Entry 8R6P (electron microscopy, 3.16 A resolution); this record covers chains C and D of the 10 polymer chains in the assembly.

[Chain C]
Protein: DNA-directed RNA polymerase subunit beta
From: Mycolicibacterium smegmatis MC2 155
Notes: EC 2.7.7.6
Reference sequence: P60281 (RPOB_MYCS2); residues 1-1169 here = UniProt positions 1-1169
Chain sequence (1169 residues; each row starts with the number of its first residue):
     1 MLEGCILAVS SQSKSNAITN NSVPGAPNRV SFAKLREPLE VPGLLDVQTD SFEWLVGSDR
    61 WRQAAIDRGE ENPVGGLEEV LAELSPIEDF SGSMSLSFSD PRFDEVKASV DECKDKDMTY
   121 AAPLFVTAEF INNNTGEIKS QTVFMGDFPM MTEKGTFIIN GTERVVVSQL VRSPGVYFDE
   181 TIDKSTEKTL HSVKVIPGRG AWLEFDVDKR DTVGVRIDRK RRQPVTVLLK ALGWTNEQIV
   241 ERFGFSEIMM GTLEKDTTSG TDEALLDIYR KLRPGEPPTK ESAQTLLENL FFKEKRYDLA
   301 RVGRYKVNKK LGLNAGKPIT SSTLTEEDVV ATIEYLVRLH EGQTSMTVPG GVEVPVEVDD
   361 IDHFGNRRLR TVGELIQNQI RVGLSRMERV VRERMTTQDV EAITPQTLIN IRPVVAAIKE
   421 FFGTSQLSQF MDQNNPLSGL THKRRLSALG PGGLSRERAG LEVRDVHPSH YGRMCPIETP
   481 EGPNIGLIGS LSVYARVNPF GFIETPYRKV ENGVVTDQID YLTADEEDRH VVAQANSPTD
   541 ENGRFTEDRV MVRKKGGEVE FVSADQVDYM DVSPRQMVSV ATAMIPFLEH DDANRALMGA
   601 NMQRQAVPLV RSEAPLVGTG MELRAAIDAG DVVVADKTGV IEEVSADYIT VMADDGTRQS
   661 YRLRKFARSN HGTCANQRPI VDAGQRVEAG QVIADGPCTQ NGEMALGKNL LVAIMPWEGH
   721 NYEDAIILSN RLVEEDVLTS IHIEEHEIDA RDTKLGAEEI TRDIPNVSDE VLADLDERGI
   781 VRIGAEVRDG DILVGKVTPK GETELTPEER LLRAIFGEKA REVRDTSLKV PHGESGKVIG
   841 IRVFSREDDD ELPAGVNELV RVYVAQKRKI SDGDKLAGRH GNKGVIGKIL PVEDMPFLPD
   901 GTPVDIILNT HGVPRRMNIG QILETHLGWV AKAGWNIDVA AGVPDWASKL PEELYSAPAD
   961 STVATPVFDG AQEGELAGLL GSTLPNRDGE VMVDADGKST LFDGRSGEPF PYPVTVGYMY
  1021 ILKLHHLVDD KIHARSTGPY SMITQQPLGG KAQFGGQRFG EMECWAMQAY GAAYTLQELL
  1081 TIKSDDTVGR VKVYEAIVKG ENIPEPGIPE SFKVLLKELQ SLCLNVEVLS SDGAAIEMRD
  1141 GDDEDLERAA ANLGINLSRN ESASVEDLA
Unresolved in the structure: 1-20, 1131-1169
UniProt features mapped onto this chain:
  - mutagenesis: Gln429 (Q429K/L: Rifampicin (Rif) resistant), Asp432 (D432V: Rifampicin (Rif) resistant; D432Y: Rifampicin (Rif) resistant; RbpA no longer rescues transcription in the presence of Rif. Decreased affinity for Rif, no change in affinity for RbpA), His442 (H442D/L/P/R/Y: Rifampicin (Rif) resistant), Arg445 (R445L/P: Rifampicin (Rif) resistant), Ser447 (S447L/P/W: Rifampicin (Rif) resistant; RbpA no longer rescues transcription in the presence of Rif, decreased affinity for Rif, no change in affinity for RbpA; tested in the Leu mutation), Leu449 (L449P: Rifampicin (Rif) resistant)

[Chain D]
Protein: DNA-directed RNA polymerase subunit beta'
From: Mycolicibacterium smegmatis MC2 155
Reference sequence: A0QS66 (RPOC_MYCS2); numbering as in UniProt (aligned over 1-1317)
Chain sequence (1317 residues; row label = number of the first residue in the row):
     1 MLDVNFFDEL RIGLATADDI RNWSYGEVKK PETINYRTLK PEKDGLFCEK IFGPTRDWEC
    61 YCGKYKRVRF KGIICERCGV EVTRAKVRRE RMGHIELAAP VTHIWYFKGV PSRLGYLLDL
   121 APKDLEKIIY FAAYVITSVD DEMRHNELST LEAEMAVEKK AVEDQRDADL EARAQKLEAD
   181 LAELEAEGAK SDVRRKVRDS GEREMRQLRD RAQRELDRLD EIWNTFTKLA PKQLIVDEVL
   241 YRELQDRYGE YFTGAMGAES IKKLIENFDI DAEAESLREV IRSGKGQKKL RALKRLKVVA
   301 AFQQSGNSPM GMVLDAVPVI PPELRPMVQL DGGRFATSDL NDLYRRVINR NNRLKRLIDL
   361 GAPEIIVNNE KRMLQESVDA LFDNGRRGRP VTGPGNRPLK SLSDLLKGKQ GRFRQNLLGK
   421 RVDYSGRSVI VVGPQLKLHQ CGLPKLMALE LFKPFVMKRL VDLNHAQNIK SAKRMVERQR
   481 PQVWDVLEEV IAEHPVLLNR APTLHRLGIQ AFEPQLVEGK AIQLHPLVCE AFNADFDGDQ
   541 MAVHLPLSAE AQAEARILML SSNNILSPAS GKPLAMPRLD MVTGLYYLTT LVEGATGEYQ
   601 AATKDAPEQG VYSSPAEAIM AMDRGALSVR AKIKVRLTEL RPPTDLEAQL FENGWKPGDA
   661 WTAETTLGRV MFNELLPKSY PFVNEQMHKK VQARIINDLA ERFPMIVVAQ TVDKLKDAGF
   721 YWATRSGVTV SMADVLVPPQ KQEILERHEA EADAIERKYQ RGALNHTERN ESLVKIWQDA
   781 TEEVGKALEE FYPADNPIIT IVKSGATGNL TQTRTLAGMK GLVTNPKGEF IPRPIKSSFR
   841 EGLTVLEYFI NTHGARKGLA DTALRTADSG YLTRRLVDVS QDVIVREHDC ETERGINVTL
   901 AERGPDGTLI RDAHVETSAF ARTLATDAVD ANGNVIIERG HDLGDPAIDA LLAAGITTVK
   961 VRSVLTCTSA TGVCAMCYGR SMATGKLVDI GEAVGIVAAQ SIGEPGTQLT MRTFHQGGVT
  1021 GGADIVGGLP RVQELFEARV PRNKAPIADV AGRVRLEESD KFFKITIVPD DGGEEVVYDK
  1081 LSKRQRLRVI THEDGTEGVL SDGDHVEVGD QLMEGAADPH EVLRVQGPRE VQIHLVKEVQ
  1141 EVYRAQGVSI HDKHIEVIVR QMLRRVTIID SGSTEFLPGS LTERAEFEAE NRRVVAEGGE
  1201 PAAGRPVLMG ITKASLATDS WLSAASFQET TRVLTDAAIN CRSDKLNGLK ENVIIGKLIP
  1261 AGTGISRYRN IQVQPTEEAR AAAYTIPSYE DQYYSPDFGQ ATGAAVPLDD YGYSDYR
Unresolved in the structure: 1-5, 1012-1026, 1284-1317
UniProt features mapped onto this chain:
  - binding site (Zn(2+)): Cys60, Cys62, Cys75, Cys78, Cys890, Cys967, Cys974, Cys977
  - binding site (Mg(2+)): Asp535, Asp537, Asp539
Metal / ion sites: Zn2+ site 1: Cys60, Cys62, Cys75, Cys78; Mg2+: Asp535, Asp537, Asp539; Zn2+ site 2: Cys890, Cys967, Cys974, Cys977

[Chain C / chain D interface]
Residue-residue contacts (284; chain C residue first):
  Leu461(C) with Ala860(D), hydrophobic; Leu864(D), hydrophobic
  Arg464(C) with Arg856(D), hydrogen bond (backbone-side chain)
  Asp465(C) with Pro826(D); Lys857(D)
  Val466(C) with Pro826(D); Thr852(D); His853(D); Arg856(D)
  His467(C) with Phe849(D)
  Tyr471(C) with Val845(D); Leu846(D), hydrophobic; Phe849(D), hydrophobic
  Pro476(C) with Phe849(D), hydrophobic; Arg856(D), hydrogen bond (backbone-side chain)
  Ile477(C) with Tyr848(D), hydrophobic; Thr852(D)
  Thr479(C) with Arg856(D)
  Ile485(C) with Arg856(D); Leu859(D), hydrophobic
  Gly486(C) with Arg856(D)
  Gln534(C) with Val845(D)
  Met551(C) with Leu846(D), hydrophobic
  Arg553(C) with Leu846(D)
  Val559(C) with Arg833(D); Leu846(D), hydrophobic
  Met577(C) with Val845(D); Tyr848(D), hydrophobic; Phe849(D), hydrophobic
  Leu588(C) with Tyr848(D), hydrogen bond (backbone-side chain)
  Glu589(C) with Phe839(D); Gly842(D); Leu843(D); Tyr848(D)
  His590(C) with Phe839(D); Arg840(D); Glu841(D); Gly842(D)
  Asp591(C) with Tyr848(D), hydrogen bond (backbone-side chain)
  Asp592(C) with Phe839(D); Tyr848(D); Asn851(D), hydrogen bond
  Ala593(C) with Tyr848(D)
  Asn594(C) with Leu859(D)
  Ala596(C) with Tyr848(D)
  Ile714(C) with Thr729(D), hydrogen bond (backbone-side chain)
  Met715(C) with Thr724(D)
  Pro716(C) with Ala723(D); Thr724(D), hydrogen bond (backbone-side chain); Val728(D)
  Trp717(C) with Thr724(D)
  Glu718(C) with Pro434(D); Thr724(D), hydrogen bond (backbone-side chain); Arg725(D), salt bridge
  Gly719(C) with Val432(D); Phe720(D)
  His720(C) with Val432(D); Pro434(D)
  Tyr722(C) with Pro526(D), hydrophobic; Phe536(D); Arg578(D); Leu579(D), hydrophobic; Asp580(D)
  Glu723(C) with Phe536(D), hydrogen bond (backbone-backbone); Arg578(D), salt bridge; Leu579(D)
  Asp724(C) with Phe536(D)
  Ala725(C) with Val432(D), hydrophobic
  Lys754(C) with Leu39(D)
  Arg788(C) with Arg478(D), hydrogen bond (side chain-backbone)
  Glu802(C) with Arg56(D), salt bridge; Lys66(D), salt bridge
  Glu804(C) with Lys66(D), salt bridge
  Gly873(C) with Val429(D); Ala521(D)
  Lys875(C) with Asp537(D)
  Lys883(C) with Asp537(D), salt bridge
  Gly884(C) with Phe536(D)
  Val885(C) with Ile430(D); Val431(D), hydrophobic; Phe536(D), hydrogen bond (backbone-backbone); Gly538(D)
  Ile886(C) with Val431(D)
  Asn909(C) with Asp580(D), hydrogen bond
  Thr910(C) with Val728(D), hydrogen bond (side chain-backbone); Thr729(D); Val730(D)
  His911(C) with Asp580(D), salt bridge; Thr583(D), hydrogen bond; Ile801(D)
  Arg915(C) with Thr807(D); Gln812(D)
  Met917(C) with Gln812(D); Thr815(D); Leu816(D), hydrophobic; Phe839(D), hydrophobic
  Ile919(C) with Val730(D), hydrophobic; Phe839(D)
  Ile922(C) with Val730(D), hydrophobic; Met732(D)
  Leu923(C) with Met732(D), hydrophobic
  His926(C) with Ser731(D); Met732(D), hydrogen bond (side chain-backbone)
  Phe968(C) with Thr844(D); Val845(D), hydrophobic
  Glu973(C) with Met732(D); Arg840(D), salt bridge; Glu841(D)
  Leu976(C) with Met732(D), hydrophobic
  Ala977(C) with Met732(D), hydrophobic
  Asp996(C) with Ser731(D), hydrogen bond (backbone-side chain); Ala733(D)
  Lys998(C) with Thr729(D); Ser731(D); Asp734(D), salt bridge
  Phe1010(C) with Thr724(D)
  Pro1011(C) with Arg725(D)
  Tyr1012(C) with Tyr587(D), hydrogen bond; Arg630(D); Arg725(D); Ser726(D); Gly727(D)
  Pro1013(C) with Thr729(D)
  Thr1015(C) with Thr729(D), hydrogen bond (backbone-side chain); Val730(D), hydrogen bond (side chain-backbone); Ser731(D)
  Val1028(C) with Lys520(D)
  Asp1029(C) with Lys520(D), salt bridge
  Lys1031(C) with Gln540(D)
  Ile1032(C) with Arg427(D); Ser428(D); Met447(D), hydrophobic; Lys520(D)
  His1033(C) with Gly426(D); Arg427(D), hydrogen bond (backbone-backbone)
  Ala1034(C) with Ser425(D); Glu450(D); Leu451(D), hydrophobic
  Arg1035(C) with Asp423(D), salt bridge; Tyr424(D), hydrogen bond (backbone-backbone); Ser425(D), hydrogen bond (backbone-backbone); Glu450(D)
  Ser1036(C) with Asp423(D); Tyr424(D), hydrogen bond (backbone-backbone); Glu450(D), hydrogen bond
  Thr1037(C) with Tyr424(D)
  Tyr1040(C) with Asp423(D), hydrogen bond
  Met1042(C) with Val328(D), hydrophobic
  Ile1043(C) with Pro326(D), hydrophobic
  Thr1044(C) with Asn416(D)
  Gln1045(C) with Arg89(D)
  Gln1046(C) with Lys420(D); Arg421(D), hydrogen bond (side chain-backbone)
  Pro1047(C) with Arg421(D); Asp423(D)
  Gly1049(C) with Arg421(D)
  Phe1054(C) with Glu450(D)
  Gly1056(C) with Arg421(D), hydrogen bond (backbone-side chain); Val422(D)
  Gln1057(C) with Arg421(D); Val422(D), hydrogen bond (backbone-backbone); Ser425(D), hydrogen bond (backbone-side chain); Gly426(D); Arg427(D), hydrogen bond
  Arg1058(C) with Gly419(D); Lys420(D); Arg421(D)
  Phe1059(C) with Gly419(D); Lys420(D), hydrogen bond (backbone-backbone)
  Glu1061(C) with Leu418(D); Arg874(D), salt bridge
  Met1062(C) with Thr503(D)
  Glu1063(C) with Asn499(D); Thr503(D), hydrogen bond; Ile509(D)
  Trp1065(C) with Arg874(D); Val877(D); Ile996(D); Gln1000(D)
  Ala1066(C) with Thr503(D); Arg506(D); Ile509(D), hydrophobic; Gln1000(D)
  Met1067(C) with Met559(D), hydrophobic
  Gln1068(C) with Ile996(D); Leu1249(D); Ile1259(D)
  Ala1069(C) with Arg506(D), hydrogen bond (backbone-side chain); Glu992(D); Ile996(D), hydrophobic; Gln1000(D)
  Tyr1070(C) with Arg506(D), hydrogen bond (side chain-backbone); Leu507(D); Ile509(D), hydrogen bond (side chain-backbone); Gln510(D); Leu558(D); Met559(D), hydrophobic; Asn564(D)
  Gly1071(C) with Gly1262(D); Thr1263(D), hydrogen bond (backbone-backbone)
  Ala1072(C) with Glu554(D)
  Ala1073(C) with Leu1258(D); Ile1259(D), hydrophobic; Thr1263(D); Gly1264(D)
  Tyr1074(C) with Glu550(D); Glu554(D), hydrogen bond (backbone-side chain); Leu1258(D); Thr1263(D); Arg1269(D)
  Thr1075(C) with Ala551(D); Glu554(D), hydrogen bond
  Leu1076(C) with Val1253(D), hydrophobic
  Gln1077(C) with Gly1256(D), hydrogen bond (side chain-backbone); Leu1258(D)
  Glu1078(C) with Pro546(D); Leu547(D), hydrogen bond (side chain-backbone); Ser548(D), hydrogen bond; Ala551(D)
  Leu1079(C) with Val422(D)
  Leu1080(C) with Lys420(D)
  Lys1083(C) with Val422(D); Asp423(D), hydrogen bond (backbone-backbone); Leu545(D), hydrogen bond (side chain-backbone); Leu547(D)
  Ser1084(C) with Lys420(D); Arg421(D), hydrogen bond (side chain-backbone)
  Asp1085(C) with Lys420(D), salt bridge
  Val1093(C) with Leu547(D), hydrophobic
  Tyr1094(C) with Tyr424(D)
  Ile1097(C) with Pro454(D), hydrophobic; Phe455(D), hydrophobic; Lys458(D); Leu547(D), hydrophobic
  Val1098(C) with Lys458(D)
  Gly1100(C) with Lys458(D)
  Ile1103(C) with Ser548(D)
  Ile1108(C) with Phe7(D), hydrophobic
  Pro1109(C) with Ile1255(D)
  Glu1110(C) with Arg89(D), salt bridge
  Ser1111(C) with Leu417(D); Lys420(D), hydrogen bond
  Phe1112(C) with Phe7(D), hydrophobic; Ile1254(D); Ile1255(D), hydrophobic
  Val1114(C) with Arg89(D); Arg412(D)
  Leu1115(C) with Arg412(D)
  Lys1117(C) with Glu90(D); Leu324(D)
  Glu1118(C) with Leu405(D); Arg412(D), salt bridge
  Leu1119(C) with Leu406(D), hydrophobic
  Gln1120(C) with Trp23(D); Met92(D); Pro318(D)
  Ser1121(C) with Met92(D); Pro318(D); Ile320(D); Leu402(D)
  Leu1122(C) with His103(D); Trp105(D), hydrophobic; Phe382(D), hydrophobic; Leu402(D), hydrophobic
  Cys1123(C) with Ala15(D); His103(D); Pro318(D); Phe382(D), hydrophobic
  Leu1124(C) with Trp23(D)
  Asn1125(C) with Arg11(D); Gly13(D), hydrogen bond (backbone-backbone); Leu14(D); Ala15(D); Asp19(D); Trp23(D)
  Val1126(C) with Arg11(D)
  Glu1127(C) with Leu10(D); Arg11(D), salt bridge
  Val1128(C) with Phe7(D), hydrophobic
  Leu1129(C) with Asp8(D), hydrogen bond (backbone-backbone); Glu9(D), hydrogen bond (backbone-backbone); Arg11(D)
  Ser1130(C) with Phe6(D); Asp8(D)
Interface residues without a listed pair, chain C (155 interface residues in all): Pro468, Cys475, Glu481, Val552, Phe561, Pro574, Leu597, Asp789, Asp872, Gly887, Val913, Pro914, Asp1003, Val1014, Leu1048, Gly1060, Thr1081, Arg1090, Lys1099
Interface residues without a listed pair, chain D (167 interface residues in all): Ile12, Tyr106, Leu314, Pro321, Ser403, Phe413, Pro444, Lys453, Met457, Ile469, Gln479, Leu497, Pro502, Leu504, His505, Glu518, Cys529, Ala534, Asp535, His544, Met581, Tyr721, Ala806, Ala855, Ala993, Val997, Trp1221, Ala1238, Lys1257, Ala1261

[Summary]
The interface between chain C and chain D involves 155 residues on one side and 167 on the other, with 48
hydrogen bonds and 16 salt bridges. Polar contacts include Glu718(C)-Arg725(D), Glu723(C)-Arg578(D) and
Glu802(C)-Arg56(D).
Chain C is DNA-directed RNA polymerase subunit beta and chain D is DNA-directed RNA polymerase subunit beta',
both from Mycolicibacterium smegmatis MC2 155; the structure, Mycobacterium smegnatis RNA polymerase RP2-like
transcription initiation complex with SigmaA, RbpA, HelD N-terminal domain and open ..., was determined by
electron microscopy together with 8Q3I, 8QN8, 8QTI, 8QU6, 8R2M, 8R3M and 8R6R from the same study.
